PDB entry 5DIR | X-ray diffraction, 2.80 A resolution | chains A and E

# Chain A
Protein: Lipoprotein signal peptidase
Source organism: Pseudomonas aeruginosa (strain ATCC 15692 / PAO1 / 1C / PRS 101 / LMG 12228)
Notes: EC 3.4.23.36
UniProtKB: Q9HVM5 (LSPA_PSEAE); numbering as in UniProt (aligned over 1-169)
Amino-acid sequence (188 residues; numbered -18 to 169; the number before each row is that of its first residue; numbers below 1 keep their minus sign (Gly-18 is residue -18)):
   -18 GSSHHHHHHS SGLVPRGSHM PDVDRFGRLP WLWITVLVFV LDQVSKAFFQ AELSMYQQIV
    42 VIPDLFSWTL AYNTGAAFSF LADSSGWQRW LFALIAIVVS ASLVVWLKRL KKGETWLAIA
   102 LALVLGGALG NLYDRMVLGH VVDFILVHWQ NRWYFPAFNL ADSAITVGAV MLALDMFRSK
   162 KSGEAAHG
Not modelled in the structure: -18 to 1, 159-169
Differences from the reference sequence: expression tag (-18 to 0)
Swiss-Prot annotation at these positions:
  - active site: Asp124, Asp143
  - mutagenesis: Asp115 (D115A: Retains 20% of wild-type activity; D115N: Retains 50% of wild-type activity), Arg116 (R116A: Loss of activity), Asp124 (D124N: Loss of activity), Asp143 (D143N: Loss of activity)

# Chain E
Protein: Globomycin
Amino-acid sequence (5 residues; numbered 201 to 205; the number before each row is that of its first residue):
   201 LXSXX
Modified positions: Leu201 (N-methylleucine; MLE); IIL (iso-isoleucine) at position 202, ALO (allo-threonine) at position 204, 5BV ((2R,3R)-3-(glycyloxy)-2-methylnonanoic acid) at position 205
Glycans and other covalent adducts: covalent link Leu201-5BV_205

# Chain A / chain E interface
Pairs across the interface (27):
  Asn54(A) - Ser203(E)  hydrogen bond (side chain-backbone)
  Asn54(A) - ALO_204(E)
  Gly56(A) - ALO_204(E)
  Phe59(A) - ALO_204(E)
  Phe59(A) - 5BV_205(E)
  Leu62(A) - 5BV_205(E)
  Leu72(A) - 5BV_205(E)
  Phe73(A) - Leu201(E)
  Phe73(A) - ALO_204(E)
  Phe73(A) - 5BV_205(E)
  Ala77(A) - Leu201(E)
  Val80(A) - Leu201(E)
  Asn112(A) - Leu201(E)  hydrogen bond (side chain-backbone)
  Asn112(A) - IIL_202(E)
  Asn112(A) - Ser203(E)
  Arg116(A) - Leu201(E)
  Arg116(A) - IIL_202(E)  hydrogen bond (side chain-backbone)
  Arg116(A) - Ser203(E)  hydrogen bond (side chain-backbone)
  Arg116(A) - 5BV_205(E)
  Val122(A) - Ser203(E)
  Asp124(A) - Ser203(E)  hydrogen bond
  Asn140(A) - Ser203(E)
  Asp143(A) - IIL_202(E)
  Asp143(A) - Ser203(E)  hydrogen bond
  Ile146(A) - Leu201(E)
  Ile146(A) - IIL_202(E)
  Thr147(A) - IIL_202(E)
Interface residues without a listed pair, chain A (20 interface residues in all): Ala58, Ile76, Val105, Ala109

# Summary
Chain A and chain E form an interface of 20 and 5 residues respectively; the contacts include 6 hydrogen
bonds. Among the polar pairs are Asn54(A)-Ser203(E), Asn112(A)-Leu201(E) and Arg116(A)-IIL_202(E). Curated
annotation (UniProt) lists active-site residues Asp124(A) and Asp143(A) and 4 mutagenesis sites on chain A.
Chain A is Lipoprotein signal peptidase (Pseudomonas aeruginosa (strain ATCC 15692 / PAO1 / 1C / PRS 101 / LMG
12228)) and chain E is Globomycin; the structure, membrane protein at 2.8 Angstroms, was determined by X-ray
diffraction.
